6KTB - chains A and B; structure by X-ray diffraction, 2.50 A resolution.

# Chain A (and B)
Molecule: HTH-type transcriptional regulator MntR
Source organism: Bacillus halodurans (strain ATCC BAA-125 / DSM 18197 / FERM 7344 / JCM 9153 / C-125)
Notes: chain B of this document is another copy of the same molecule, construct and numbering; everything in this record applies to it too
UniProtKB: Q9K943 (MNTR_BACHD); residue numbers follow UniProt; this construct covers 1-139
Amino-acid sequence (139 residues; row label = number of the first residue in the row):
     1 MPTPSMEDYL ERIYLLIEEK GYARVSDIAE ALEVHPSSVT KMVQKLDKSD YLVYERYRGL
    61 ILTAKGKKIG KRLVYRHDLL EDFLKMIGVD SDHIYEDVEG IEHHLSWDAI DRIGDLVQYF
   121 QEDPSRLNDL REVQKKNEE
Not modelled in the structure: 139
Bound ions: Mg2+ near Glu-99 (its only coordinating residue here)
Reported in the primary citation:
  - Mn2+ coordination: Asp-8, Glu-11, His-77, Glu-99, Glu-102, His-103
  - Mg2+ coordination: Glu-99, Glu-102
  - contacts within the chain: His-77/Glu-81 (hydrogen bond)
  - conformationally variable residues (side-chain flip): His-77, Glu-99

# How chain A and chain B interact
Contacting residue pairs - 60 pairs, chain A then chain B:
  Phe-83(A) with Phe-83(B), hydrophobic; Leu-116(B), hydrophobic
  Ile-87(A) with Arg-112(B); Ile-113(B), hydrophobic
  Gly-88(A) with Arg-112(B)
  Val-89(A) with Asp-108(B); Ala-109(B), hydrophobic; Arg-112(B)
  Asp-90(A) with Asp-108(B), hydrogen bond (backbone-side chain)
  His-93(A) with Ser-106(B); Asp-108(B), salt bridge
  Asp-97(A) with Leu-105(B); Ser-106(B), hydrogen bond; Ala-109(B)
  Gly-100(A) with His-104(B)
  Ile-101(A) with Leu-105(B), hydrophobic
  His-104(A) with Asp-97(B); Gly-100(B); Ile-101(B); His-104(B), hydrogen bond
  Leu-105(A) with Asp-97(B); Ile-101(B), hydrophobic
  Ser-106(A) with His-93(B); Asp-97(B), hydrogen bond
  Asp-108(A) with Val-89(B); Asp-90(B), hydrogen bond (side chain-backbone); His-93(B), salt bridge
  Ala-109(A) with Val-89(B), hydrophobic; Asp-97(B)
  Arg-112(A) with Ile-87(B); Gly-88(B); Val-89(B)
  Ile-113(A) with Ile-87(B), hydrophobic
  Asp-115(A) with Val-133(B); Gln-134(B); Asn-137(B), hydrogen bond
  Leu-116(A) with Leu-116(B), hydrophobic; Phe-120(B), hydrophobic; Leu-130(B), hydrophobic
  Tyr-119(A) with Tyr-119(B), hydrogen bond; Phe-120(B), hydrophobic; Arg-126(B); Asp-129(B); Leu-130(B), hydrophobic
  Phe-120(A) with Leu-116(B), hydrophobic; Tyr-119(B)
  Glu-122(A) with Val-133(B)
  Arg-126(A) with Tyr-119(B); Asp-129(B), salt bridge
  Asp-129(A) with Tyr-119(B); Arg-126(B), salt bridge
  Leu-130(A) with Asp-115(B); Tyr-119(B), hydrophobic
  Val-133(A) with Asp-115(B); Gln-118(B); Glu-122(B)
  Gln-134(A) with Arg-112(B); Asp-115(B), hydrogen bond
  Asn-137(A) with Asp-115(B), hydrogen bond; Gln-118(B), hydrogen bond
Interface residues without a listed pair, chain A (29 interface residues in all): Glu-96, Gln-118
Interface residues without a listed pair, chain B (30 interface residues in all): Glu-96, Glu-138

# Summary
29 residues of chain A and 30 residues of chain B are in contact, with 10 hydrogen bonds and 4 salt bridges.
Polar contacts include His-93(A)/Asp-108(B), Arg-126(A)/Asp-129(B) and Asp-90(A)/Asp-108(B). The paper reports
Mn2+ coordination by Asp-8(A), Glu-11(A) and His-77(A) among others; Mg2+ coordination by Glu-99(A) and
Glu-102(A).
Both chains are HTH-type transcriptional regulator MntR (Bacillus halodurans (strain ATCC BAA-125 / DSM 18197
/ FERM 7344 / JCM 9153 / C-125)). Entry 6KTB (Crystal structure of B. halodurans MntR in apo form) was
determined by X-ray diffraction, deposited together with 6KTA.
